Entry 1NCQ (X-ray diffraction, 2.50 A resolution); this record covers chains A and D of the 4 polymer chains in the assembly.

== Chain A ==
Name: Coat protein VP1
Source organism: Human rhinovirus 14
UniProtKB: P03303 (POLG_HRV14); residues 1-289 here correspond to UniProt positions 568-856 (UniProt number = residue number + 567)
Chain sequence (289 residues; numbered 1 to 289; the number before each row is that of its first residue):
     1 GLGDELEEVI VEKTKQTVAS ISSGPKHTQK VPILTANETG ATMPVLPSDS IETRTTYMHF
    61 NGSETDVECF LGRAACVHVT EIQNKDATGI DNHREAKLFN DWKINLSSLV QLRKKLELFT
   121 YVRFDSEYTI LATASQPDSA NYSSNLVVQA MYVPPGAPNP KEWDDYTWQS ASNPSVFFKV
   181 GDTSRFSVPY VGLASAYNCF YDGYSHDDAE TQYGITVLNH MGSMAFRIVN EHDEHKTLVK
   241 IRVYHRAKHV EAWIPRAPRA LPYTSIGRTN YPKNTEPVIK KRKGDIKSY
Unresolved in the structure: 1-16
Ligand contacts: win63843 (W11; 3-{3,5-dimethyl-4-[3-(3-methyl-isoxazol-5-yl)-propoxy]-phenyl}-5-trifluoromethyl-[1,2,4]oxadiazole): W102, I104, N105, L106, Y128, I130, A150, M151, Y152, P174, S175, V176, F186, V188, V191, Y197, N219, M221, M224
UniProt features mapped onto this chain:
  - site: Y289 (Cleavage)

== Chain D ==
Name: Coat protein VP4
Source organism: Human rhinovirus 14
UniProtKB: P03303 (POLG_HRV14); residues 1-68 here correspond to UniProt positions 2-69 (UniProt number = residue number + 1)
Chain sequence (68 residues; row label = number of the first residue in the row):
     1 GAQVSTQKSG SHENQNILTN GSNQTFTVIN YYKDAASTSS AGQSLSMDPS KFTEPVKDLM
    61 LKGAPALN
Unresolved in the structure: 1-28
UniProt features mapped onto this chain:
  - site: N68 (Cleavage)
  - lipidation: G1 (N-myristoyl glycine)

== Interface between chain A and chain D ==
Residue-residue contacts - 39 pairs, chain A then chain D:
  K30(A) with G63(D)
  V31(A) with G63(D), hydrogen bond (backbone-backbone)
  P32(A) with K62(D); G63(D)
  T35(A) with A66(D)
  A36(A) with A66(D); L67(D), hydrophobic
  T39(A) with M60(D)
  A41(A) with T53(D); V56(D), hydrophobic; M60(D), hydrophobic
  T42(A) with T53(D), hydrogen bond (backbone-backbone)
  M43(A) with E54(D); M60(D)
  P44(A) with E54(D); K62(D)
  L46(A) with K62(D)
  D49(A) with K62(D), salt bridge
  N61(A) with Q43(D); M47(D)
  G62(A) with Q43(D)
  S63(A) with Q43(D)
  D66(A) with Q43(D); S44(D), hydrogen bond (side chain-backbone)
  E68(A) with S40(D); A41(D), hydrogen bond (side chain-backbone)
  D125(A) with A36(D)
  S187(A) with A36(D); S37(D)
  P189(A) with A36(D), hydrophobic
  R246(A) with S40(D), hydrogen bond
  K248(A) with A36(D), hydrogen bond (side chain-backbone); S37(D); T38(D), hydrogen bond (side chain-backbone)
  H249(A) with A35(D); A36(D); T38(D), hydrogen bond; S39(D), hydrogen bond (side chain-backbone)
  P255(A) with F52(D)
Other interface residues (no listed pair), chain A (26 interface residues in all): G40, V188
Other interface residues (no listed pair), chain D (22 interface residues in all): G42, L45, P55

== In short ==
The interface between chain A and chain D involves 26 residues on one side and 22 on the other, with 9
hydrogen bonds and 1 salt bridge. Polar pairs include D49(A)-K62(D), D66(A)-S44(D) and E68(A)-A41(D). Chain A
binds win63843.
Here chain A is Coat protein VP1 and chain D is Coat protein VP4, both from Human rhinovirus 14. Entry 1NCQ
(The structure of HRV14 when complexed with pleconaril, an antiviral compound) was determined by X-ray
diffraction, deposited together with 1NA1, 1NCR, 1ND2 and 1ND3.
